Entry 5IK3 (X-ray diffraction, 1.65 A resolution); this record covers chains A and B.

Chain A:
Protein: 1E03 Fab fragment heavy chain
From: Homo sapiens
Notes: antibody fragment or engineered binder
Chain sequence (228 residues; numbered 1 to 232 plus 6 insertion-coded residues; 10 numbers in that range are skipped by the numbering (no residue carries them; nothing is unmodelled there); the number before each row is that of its first residue; a row labelled like 107A-107E holds insertion residues (107A, then the next letters in order)):
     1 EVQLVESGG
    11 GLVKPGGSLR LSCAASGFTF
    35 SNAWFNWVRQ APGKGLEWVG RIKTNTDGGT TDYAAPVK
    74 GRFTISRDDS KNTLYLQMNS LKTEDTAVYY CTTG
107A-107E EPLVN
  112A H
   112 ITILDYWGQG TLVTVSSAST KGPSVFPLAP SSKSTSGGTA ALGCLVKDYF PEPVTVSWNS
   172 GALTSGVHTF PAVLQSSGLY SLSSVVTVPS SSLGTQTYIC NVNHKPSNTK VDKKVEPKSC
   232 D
Disordered / not traced: 107A-107E, 230-232
Disulfide bonds: Cys23-Cys104, Cys155-Cys211

Chain B:
Protein: 1E03 Fab fragment light chain
From: Homo sapiens
Notes: antibody fragment or engineered binder
Chain sequence (221 residues; each row starts with the number of its first residue; note: 13 numbers in that range are skipped by the numbering (no residue carries them; nothing is unmodelled there)):
     1 DIVMTQSPDS LAVSLGERAT INCKSSQSVL YSSNNKNYLA WYQQKPGQPP KLLIYWA
    65 STRESGVP
    74 DRFSGSG
    83 SGTDFTLTIS SLQAEDVAVY YCQQYYR
   113 TPPLTFGGGT KVEIKRTVAA PSVFIFPPSD EQLKSGTASV VCLLNNFYPR EAKVQWKVDN
   173 ALQSGNSQES VTEQDSKDST YSLSSTLTLS KADYEKHKVY ACEVTHQGLS SPVTKSFNRG
   233 EC
Disordered / not traced: 210
Disulfide bonds: Cys23-Cys104, Cys154-Cys214

How chain A and chain B interact:
Pairs across the interface (72; chain A residue first):
  Gln44(A) - Gln44(B)  hydrogen bond
  Gln44(A) - Tyr103(B)  hydrogen bond
  Lys48(A) - Tyr103(B)
  Gly49(A) - Tyr103(B)
  Leu50(A) - Pro50(B)  hydrophobic
  Leu50(A) - Tyr103(B)  hydrophobic
  Leu50(A) - Phe118(B)
  Trp52(A) - Pro115(B)  hydrophobic
  Trp52(A) - Leu116(B)
  Asp66(A) - Pro114(B)
  Tyr103(A) - Gln44(B)  hydrogen bond
  Tyr103(A) - Gln48(B)
  Tyr103(A) - Pro49(B)  hydrophobic
  Ile112(A) - Tyr107(B)  hydrophobic
  Thr113(A) - Gln105(B)
  Thr113(A) - Tyr107(B)
  Thr113(A) - Leu116(B)
  Ile114(A) - Leu52(B)  hydrophobic
  Ile114(A) - Tyr55(B)  hydrophobic
  Ile114(A) - Tyr107(B)
  Leu115(A) - Tyr42(B)  hydrogen bond (backbone-side chain)
  Leu115(A) - Leu52(B)
  Leu115(A) - Phe118(B)  hydrophobic
  Asp116(A) - Leu52(B)
  Asp116(A) - Glu68(B)
  Trp118(A) - Tyr42(B)
  Trp118(A) - Pro49(B)  hydrophobic
  Trp118(A) - Pro50(B)
  Gly119(A) - Pro49(B)
  Val136(A) - Glu143(B)
  Phe137(A) - Ser141(B)
  Phe137(A) - Glu143(B)
  Phe137(A) - Gln144(B)
  Pro138(A) - Ser141(B)
  Leu139(A) - Phe138(B)
  Leu139(A) - Val153(B)  hydrophobic
  Ala140(A) - Phe138(B)
  Lys144(A) - Phe136(B)
  Lys144(A) - Ile137(B)  hydrogen bond (backbone-backbone)
  Lys144(A) - Lys227(B)
  Lys144(A) - Ser228(B)  hydrogen bond (side chain-backbone)
  Lys144(A) - Phe229(B)
  Ser145(A) - Phe136(B)
  Ser145(A) - Phe138(B)
  Thr146(A) - Phe136(B)
  Ser147(A) - Phe136(B)
  Ala152(A) - Phe138(B)
  Ala152(A) - Leu155(B)  hydrophobic
  Leu156(A) - Ser151(B)
  Lys158(A) - Gln144(B)
  Lys158(A) - Ser151(B)
  His179(A) - Asn157(B)
  His179(A) - Asn158(B)  hydrogen bond
  His179(A) - Ser194(B)  hydrogen bond
  Phe181(A) - Leu155(B)  hydrophobic
  Phe181(A) - Ser182(B)
  Phe181(A) - Thr184(B)
  Phe181(A) - Ser194(B)
  Phe181(A) - Leu195(B)
  Phe181(A) - Ser196(B)
  Pro182(A) - Ser182(B)  hydrogen bond (backbone-side chain)
  Pro182(A) - Val183(B)
  Val184(A) - Gln180(B)
  Val184(A) - Glu181(B)
  Val184(A) - Ser182(B)
  Leu185(A) - Gln180(B)  hydrogen bond (backbone-side chain)
  Gln186(A) - Gln180(B)
  Ser194(A) - Ser196(B)  hydrogen bond
  Thr198(A) - Asn157(B)
  Lys224(A) - Glu143(B)  salt bridge
  Lys229(A) - Asp142(B)  salt bridge
  Lys229(A) - Cys234(B)
Also at the interface, not in a pair above, chain A (41 interface residues in all): Asn40, Val42, Gln120, Leu153, Val196
Also at the interface, not in a pair above, chain B (44 interface residues in all): Trp56, Thr113, Ser134, Pro139, Asp187

Summary:
Chain A and chain B form an interface of 41 and 44 residues respectively, with 11 hydrogen bonds and 2 salt
bridges. Polar contacts include Lys224(A)-Glu143(B), Lys229(A)-Asp142(B) and Gln44(A)-Gln44(B).
Chain A is 1E03 Fab fragment heavy chain and chain B is 1E03 Fab fragment light chain, both from Homo sapiens;
the structure, Crystal structure of anti-gliadin 1002-1E03 Fab fragment, was determined by X-ray diffraction
(same publication as 5IJK).
